5HX2 - chains D and E of the 9 polymer chains in the assembly; structure by electron microscopy, 3.80 A resolution.

Chain D (and E):
Name: Baseplate wedge protein gp6
Organism: Enterobacteria phage T4
Notes: chain E of this document is another copy of the same molecule, construct and numbering; everything in this record applies to it too
UniProt: P19060 (BP06_BPT4); residue numbers follow UniProt; this construct covers 1-660
Sequence (660 residues; row label = number of the first residue in the row):
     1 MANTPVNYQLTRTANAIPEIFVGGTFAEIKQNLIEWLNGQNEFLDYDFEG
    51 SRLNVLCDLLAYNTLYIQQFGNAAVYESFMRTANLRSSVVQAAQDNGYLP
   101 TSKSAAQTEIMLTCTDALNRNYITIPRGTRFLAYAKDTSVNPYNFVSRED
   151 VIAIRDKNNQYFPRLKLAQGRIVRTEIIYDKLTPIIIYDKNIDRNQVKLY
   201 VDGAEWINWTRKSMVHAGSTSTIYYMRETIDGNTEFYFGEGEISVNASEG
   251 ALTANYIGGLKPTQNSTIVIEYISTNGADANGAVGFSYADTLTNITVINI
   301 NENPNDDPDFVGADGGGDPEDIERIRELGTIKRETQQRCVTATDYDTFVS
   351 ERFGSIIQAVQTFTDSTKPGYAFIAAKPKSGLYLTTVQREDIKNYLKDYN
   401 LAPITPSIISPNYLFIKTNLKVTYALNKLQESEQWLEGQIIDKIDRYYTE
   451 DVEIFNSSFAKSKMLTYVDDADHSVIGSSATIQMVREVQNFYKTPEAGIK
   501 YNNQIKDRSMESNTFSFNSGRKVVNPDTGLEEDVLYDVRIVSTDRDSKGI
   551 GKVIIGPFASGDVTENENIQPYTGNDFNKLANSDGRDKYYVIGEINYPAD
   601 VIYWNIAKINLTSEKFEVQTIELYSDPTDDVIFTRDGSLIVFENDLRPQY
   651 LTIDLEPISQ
Disordered / not traced: 1-4, 245-253 (chain E: 1-26)

Interface between chain D and chain E:
Pairs across the interface (25):
  Ala460(D) - Ile476(E)
  Ala460(D) - Gly477(E)
  Ser462(D) - Leu465(E)
  Ser462(D) - Gly477(E)
  Ser462(D) - Ser478(E)  hydrogen bond (side chain-backbone)
  Lys463(D) - Asp469(E)  salt bridge
  Lys463(D) - Gly477(E)
  Leu465(D) - Ser462(E)
  Thr466(D) - Thr466(E)  hydrogen bond
  Asp469(D) - Ser462(E)  hydrogen bond
  Asp469(D) - Lys463(E)
  Ile476(D) - Val631(E)  hydrophobic
  Ile476(D) - Phe633(E)  hydrophobic
  Gly477(D) - Ala460(E)
  Gly477(D) - Ser462(E)
  Gly477(D) - Lys463(E)
  Ser478(D) - Ser462(E)  hydrogen bond (backbone-side chain)
  Ser479(D) - Lys461(E)
  Ser479(D) - Asp630(E)
  Asp629(D) - Lys421(E)
  Asp630(D) - Ser478(E)
  Asp630(D) - Ser479(E)  hydrogen bond (side chain-backbone)
  Val631(D) - Ile476(E)
  Phe633(D) - Ile658(E)  hydrophobic
  Ile658(D) - Phe633(E)  hydrophobic
Also at the interface, not in a pair above, chain D (16 interface residues in all): Thr423
Also at the interface, not in a pair above, chain E (18 interface residues in all): Thr423, Ser458

In short:
Chain D and chain E form an interface of 16 and 18 residues respectively; the contacts include 5 hydrogen
bonds and 1 salt bridge. Among the polar pairs are Lys463(D)-Asp469(E), Ser462(D)-Ser478(E) and
Thr466(D)-Thr466(E).
Chain D and chain E are both Baseplate wedge protein gp6 (Enterobacteria phage T4); the structure, In vitro
assembled star-shaped hubless T4 baseplate, was determined by electron microscopy.
